PDB entry 4AUO | X-ray diffraction, 3.00 A resolution | chains A and E of the 4 polymer chains in the assembly

# Chain A
Molecule: Interstitial collagenase
Source organism: Homo sapiens
Notes: EC 3.4.24.7
Reference sequence: P03956 (MMP1_HUMAN); residues 81-447 here correspond to UniProt positions 100-466 (UniProt number = residue number + 19)
Chain sequence (367 residues; row label = number of the first residue in the row):
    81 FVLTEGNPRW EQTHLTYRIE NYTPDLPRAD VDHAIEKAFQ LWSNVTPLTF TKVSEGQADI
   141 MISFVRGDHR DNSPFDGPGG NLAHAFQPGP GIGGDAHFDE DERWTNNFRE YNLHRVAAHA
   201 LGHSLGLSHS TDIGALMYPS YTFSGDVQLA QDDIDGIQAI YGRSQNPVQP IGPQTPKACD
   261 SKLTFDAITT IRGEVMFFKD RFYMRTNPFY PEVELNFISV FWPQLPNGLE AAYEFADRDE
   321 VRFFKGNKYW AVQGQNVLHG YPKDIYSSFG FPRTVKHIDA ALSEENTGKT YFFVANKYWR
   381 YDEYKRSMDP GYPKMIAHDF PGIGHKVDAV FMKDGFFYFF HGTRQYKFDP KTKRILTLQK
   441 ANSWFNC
Construct notes: engineered mutation Ala-200 (Glu219 in P03956)
Curated features (UniProtKB/Swiss-Prot):
  - binding site (Ca(2+)): Asp-105, Asp-139, Asp-156, Gly-157, Gly-159, Asn-161, Gly-171, Gly-173, Asp-175, Asp-179, Glu-180, Glu-182, Asp-266, Glu-310, Asp-359, Asp-408
  - binding site (Zn(2+)): His-149, Asp-151, His-164, His-177, His-199, His-203, His-209
  - site: Asn-124 (Not glycosylated), Pro-250, Ile-251 (Cleavage)
  - modified residue: Thr-255 (Phosphothreonine), Tyr-341 (Phosphotyrosine)
  - glycosylation: Asn-101 (N-linked (GlcNAc...) asparagine)
Disulfides: Cys-259/Cys-447
Ion coordination: Ca2+ site 1: Asp-139, Gly-171, Gly-173, Asp-175; Zn2+ site 1: His-149, Asp-151, His-164, His-177; Ca2+ site 2: Asp-156, Gly-157, Gly-159, Asn-161, Asp-179, Glu-182; Ca2+ site 3 near Glu-180 (its only coordinating residue here); Zn2+ site 2: His-199, His-203, His-209; Ca2+ site 4: Asp-266, Glu-310, Asp-359, Asp-408
From the paper describing this entry:
  - mutagenesis - E200A: abolished catalytic activity (citing earlier work)
  - conformationally variable residues: Asp-179 to Leu-193
  - mutagenesis - I271A/R272A, F289A/Y290A/P291A, F301Y: decreased catalytic activity
  - Zn2+ coordination: His-203

# Chain E
Molecule: Triple-helical collagen peptide
Chain sequence (40 residues; numbered 963 to 1002; the number before each row is that of its first residue):
   963 GPPGPPGPPG PQGLAGQRGI VGLPGQRGER GPPGPPGPPG
Unresolved in the structure: 996-1002
Modified / non-standard residues: Pro-965, Pro-968, Pro-971, Pro-986, Pro-995, Pro-998, Pro-1001 (4-hydroxyproline; HYP)

# Chain A / chain E interface
Contacting residue pairs (13; chain A residue first):
  Asn-152(A) with Pro-971(E), hydrogen bond (side chain-backbone); Gly-972(E); Pro-973(E)
  Ser-153(A) with Gln-974(E), hydrogen bond (side chain-backbone)
  Gly-160(A) with Ala-977(E)
  Asn-161(A) with Gln-974(E); Gly-975(E), hydrogen bond (side chain-backbone)
  Ala-163(A) with Gln-974(E), hydrogen bond (backbone-side chain)
  His-164(A) with Gln-974(E), hydrogen bond
  Phe-166(A) with Pro-971(E)
  Asn-287(A) with Leu-985(E)
  Phe-289(A) with Leu-985(E), hydrophobic
  Tyr-290(A) with Leu-985(E)
Also at the interface, not in a pair above, chain A (13 interface residues in all): Phe-155, Asp-156, Ile-172
Also at the interface, not in a pair above, chain E (8 interface residues in all): Leu-976
Interface features reported in the paper:
  - interface residues, chain A: Tyr-290(A)

# Summary
The interface between chain A and chain E involves 13 residues on one side and 8 on the other; the contacts
include 5 hydrogen bonds. Polar pairs include Asn-152(A)/Pro-971(E), Ser-153(A)/Gln-974(E) and
Asn-161(A)/Gly-975(E). The paper reports that I271A/R272A, F289A/Y290A/P291A and F301Y of chain A reduce
catalytic activity; the interface residue Tyr-290(A).
Chain A is Interstitial collagenase (Homo sapiens) and chain E is Triple-helical collagen peptide; the
structure, Crystal structure of MMP-1(E200A) in complex with a triple-helical collagen peptide, was determined
by X-ray diffraction.
